Entry 6XC2 (X-ray diffraction, 3.11 A resolution); this record covers chains A and H of the 3 polymer chains in the assembly.

[Chain A]
Molecule: Spike protein S1
Source organism: Severe acute respiratory syndrome coronavirus 2
UniProtKB: P0DTC2 (SPIKE_SARS2); numbering as in UniProt (aligned over 319-541)
Amino-acid sequence (231 residues; row label = number of the first residue in the row):
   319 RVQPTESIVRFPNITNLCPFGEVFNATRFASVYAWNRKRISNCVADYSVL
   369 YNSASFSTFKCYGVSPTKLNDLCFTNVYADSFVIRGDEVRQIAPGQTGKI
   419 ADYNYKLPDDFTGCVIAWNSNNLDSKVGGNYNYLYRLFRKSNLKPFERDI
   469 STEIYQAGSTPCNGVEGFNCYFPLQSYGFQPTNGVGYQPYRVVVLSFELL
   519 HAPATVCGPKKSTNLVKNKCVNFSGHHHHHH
Disordered / not traced: 319-333, 446-447, 529-549
Sequence notes: expression tag (542-549)
Disulfide bonds: Cys-336/Cys-361, Cys-379/Cys-432, Cys-391/Cys-525, Cys-480/Cys-488
Covalently attached groups: N-acetylglucosamine (NAG) linked to Asn-343
UniProt features mapped onto this chain:
  - region: Arg-403 to Asp-405 (Integrin-binding motif), Asn-448 to Phe-456 (Immunodominant HLA epitope recognized by the CD8+)
  - glycosylation: Thr-323 (O-linked (GalNAc) threonine), Ser-325 (O-linked (HexNAc...) serine), Asn-331 (N-linked (GlcNAc...) (complex) asparagine), Asn-343 (N-linked (GlcNAc...) (complex) asparagine)
  - natural variant: Gly-339 (G339D: In strain: Omicron/BA.1, Omicron/BA.2 and 4 more; G339H: In strain: Omicron/BA.2.75, Omicron/XBB.1.5 and 1 more), Arg-346 (R346K: In strain: Mu/B.1.621; R346T: In strain: Omicron/BQ.1.1, Omicron/XBB.1.5 and 1 more), Leu-368 (L368I: In strain: Omicron/XBB.1.5, Omicron/EG.5.1), Ser-371 (S371F: In strain: Omicron/BA.2, Omicron/BA.2.12.1 and 6 more; S371L: In strain: Omicron/BA.1), Ser-373 (S373P: In strain: Omicron/BA.1, Omicron/BA.2 and 7 more), Ser-375 (S375F: In strain: Omicron/BA.1, Omicron/BA.2 and 7 more), Thr-376 (T376A: In strain: Omicron/BA.2, Omicron/BA.2.12.1 and 5 more), Asp-405 (D405N: In strain: Omicron/BA.2, Omicron/BA.2.12.1 and 6 more), Arg-408 (R408S: In strain: Omicron/BA.2, Omicron/BA.2.12.1 and 6 more), Lys-417 (K417N: In strain: Beta/B.1.351, Omicron/BA.1 and 8 more; K417T: In strain: Gamma/P.1), Asn-440 (N440K: In strain: Omicron/BA.1, Omicron/BA.2 and 7 more), Lys-444 (K444T: In strain: Omicron/BQ.1.1), 16 further natural variant entries in UniProt
  - mutagenesis: Asn-331 (N331Q: Reduced viral infectivity), Asn-343 (N343Q: Reduced viral infectivity), Leu-452 (L452R: Increased resistance to neutralizing antibodies. Decreases HLA binding to NF9 epitope. Increased binding affinity to human ACE2), Tyr-453 (Y453F: Decreased HLA binding to NF9 epitope. Increased binding affinity to human ACE2), Ala-475 (A475V: Increased resistance to neutralizing antibodies), Val-483 (V483A: Increased resistance to neutralizing antibodies), Glu-484 (E484D: Increased replication in human TMEM106B overexpressing cells), Phe-490 (F490L: Increased resistance to neutralizing antibodies and human covalescent sera neutralization), Gln-493 (Q493N: Reduced host ACE2-binding affinity in vitro; Q493Y: Reduced host ACE2-binding affinity in vitro), Asn-501 (N501T: Reduced host ACE2-binding affinity in vitro; N501Y: Increased binding affinity to human ACE2), His-519 (H519P: Increased resistance to human covalescent sera neutralization)

[Chain H]
Molecule: CC12.1 heavy chain
Source organism: Homo sapiens
Amino-acid sequence (220 residues; numbered 1 to 217 plus 3 insertion-coded residues; the number before each row is that of its first residue; a row labelled like 82A-82C holds insertion residues (82A, then the next letters in order)):
     1 EVQLVESGGGLIQPGGSLRLSCAASGLTVSSNYMSWVRQAPGKGLEWVSV
    51 IYSGGSTFYADSVKGRFTISRDNSKNTLYLQM
82A-82C NSL
    83 RAEDTAVYYCARDLDVYGLDVWGQGTTVTVSSASTKGPSVFPLAPSSKST
   133 SGGTAALGCLVKDYFPEPVTVSWNSGALTSGVHTFPAVLQSSGLYSLSSV
   183 VTVPSSSLGTQTYICNVNHKPSNTKVDKKVEPKSC
Disordered / not traced: 130-133, 217
Disulfide bonds: Cys-22/Cys-92, Cys-141/Cys-197

[Chain A / chain H interface]
Contacting residue pairs (46; chain A residue first):
  Thr-415(A) with Ser-56(H); Phe-58(H)
  Gly-416(A) with Tyr-52(H); Phe-58(H)
  Lys-417(A) with Tyr-33(H); Tyr-52(H), hydrogen bond; Asp-97(H), salt bridge
  Asp-420(A) with Tyr-52(H); Ser-56(H), hydrogen bond
  Tyr-421(A) with Tyr-33(H); Tyr-52(H); Ser-53(H), hydrogen bond (side chain-backbone); Gly-54(H), hydrogen bond (side chain-backbone)
  Tyr-453(A) with Asp-97(H)
  Leu-455(A) with Tyr-33(H), hydrogen bond (backbone-side chain); Asp-97(H)
  Phe-456(A) with Tyr-33(H), hydrophobic; Leu-96(H), hydrophobic
  Arg-457(A) with Ser-53(H); Gly-54(H)
  Lys-458(A) with Ser-53(H)
  Ser-459(A) with Gly-54(H)
  Asn-460(A) with Gly-54(H); Ser-56(H), hydrogen bond
  Tyr-473(A) with Ser-31(H), hydrogen bond (side chain-backbone); Ser-53(H)
  Gln-474(A) with Ser-31(H)
  Ala-475(A) with Thr-28(H), hydrogen bond (backbone-backbone); Ser-31(H); Asn-32(H), hydrogen bond (backbone-side chain); Arg-94(H)
  Gly-476(A) with Leu-27(H); Thr-28(H)
  Ser-477(A) with Thr-28(H)
  Phe-486(A) with Val-2(H), hydrophobic; Arg-94(H); Asp-102(H)
  Asn-487(A) with Gly-26(H), hydrogen bond (side chain-backbone); Leu-27(H); Arg-94(H), hydrogen bond
  Tyr-489(A) with Arg-94(H), hydrogen bond; Leu-96(H); Tyr-99(H), hydrophobic; Asp-102(H)
  Gln-493(A) with Val-98(H); Tyr-99(H), hydrogen bond
Also at the interface, not in a pair above, chain A (22 interface residues in all): Glu-484
Also at the interface, not in a pair above, chain H (21 interface residues in all): Gly-55, Asp-95, Val-103
The authors on this interface:
  - residue pairs: Asn-32(H)/Ala-475(A) (hydrogen bond), Tyr-33(H)/Phe-456(A) (hydrophobic contact), Tyr-33(H)/Leu-455(A) (hydrophobic contact), Arg-94(H)/Asn-487(A) (hydrogen bond), Arg-94(H)/Tyr-489(A) (hydrogen bond)
  - epitope / paratope residues, chain A: Tyr-453(A)
  - epitope / paratope residues, chain H: Asn-32(H), Tyr-33(H), Ser-53(H), Ser-56(H), Arg-94(H)

[Summary]
22 residues of chain A face 21 of chain H across their interface; the contacts include 13 hydrogen bonds and 1
salt bridge. Polar contacts include Lys-417(A)/Asp-97(H), Lys-417(A)/Tyr-52(H) and Asp-420(A)/Ser-56(H). The
authors report hydrogen bonds between Asn-32(H) and Ala-475(A), Arg-94(H) and Asn-487(A) and Arg-94(H) and
Tyr-489(A); hydrophobic contacts between Tyr-33(H) and Phe-456(A) and Tyr-33(H) and Leu-455(A). The paper
reports epitope/paratope residues Tyr-453(A) and Asn-32(H) among others.
Chain A is Spike protein S1 (Severe acute respiratory syndrome coronavirus 2) and chain H is CC12.1 heavy
chain (Homo sapiens); the structure, Crystal structure of SARS-CoV-2 receptor binding domain in complex with
neutralizing antibody CC12.1, was determined by X-ray diffraction together with 6XC3 from the same study.
